PDB entry 7TK8 | electron microscopy, 4.70 A resolution (low resolution: residue-level contacts below are approximate; hydrogen-bond / salt-bridge calls are withheld) | chains V and W of the 27 polymer chains in the assembly

# Chain V
Name: ATP synthase subunit d
From: Saccharomyces cerevisiae
UniProtKB: P30902 (ATP7_YEAST); residues 1-173 here correspond to UniProt positions 2-174 (UniProt number = residue number + 1)
Sequence (173 residues; each row starts with the number of its first residue):
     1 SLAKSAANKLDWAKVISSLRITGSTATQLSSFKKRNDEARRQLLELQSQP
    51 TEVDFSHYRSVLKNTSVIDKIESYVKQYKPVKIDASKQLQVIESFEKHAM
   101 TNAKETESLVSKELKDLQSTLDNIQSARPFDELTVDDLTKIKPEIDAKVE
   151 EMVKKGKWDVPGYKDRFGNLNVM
Disordered / not traced: 1-2
Swiss-Prot annotation at these positions:
  - modified residue: Ser-1 (N-acetylserine)

# Chain W
Name: ATP synthase subunit f
From: Saccharomyces cerevisiae
UniProtKB: Q06405 (ATPK_YEAST); residues 1-95 here correspond to UniProt positions 7-101 (UniProt number = residue number + 6)
Sequence (95 residues; each row starts with the number of its first residue):
     1 VSTLIPPKVVSSKNIGSAPNAKRIANVVHFYKSLPQGPAPAIKANTRLAR
    51 YKAKYFDGDNASGKPLWHFALGIIAFGYSMEYYFHLRHHKGAEEH
Disordered / not traced: 86-95

# Chain V / chain W interface
Pairs across the interface - 17 pairs, chain V then chain W:
  Ala-26(V) with Leu-4(W)
  Ser-30(V) with Ser-2(W)
  Asn-102(V) with Lys-8(W)
  Ala-103(V) with Lys-8(W)
  Asn-123(V) with Phe-30(W); Tyr-31(W)
  Ser-126(V) with Ser-33(W)
  Ala-127(V) with Ser-33(W)
  Arg-128(V) with Leu-34(W); Pro-35(W); Gln-36(W)
  Pro-129(V) with Leu-34(W); Gln-36(W)
  Phe-130(V) with Gln-36(W)
  Asp-131(V) with Gln-36(W)
  Glu-132(V) with Gln-36(W); Gly-37(W)
Other interface residues (no listed pair), chain V (15 interface residues in all): Thr-27, Ala-99, Leu-133

# Summary
The interface between chain V and chain W involves 15 residues on one side and 10 on the other.
Here chain V is ATP synthase subunit d and chain W is ATP synthase subunit f, both from Saccharomyces
cerevisiae. Entry 7TK8 (Yeast ATP synthase State 1catalytic(c) with 10 mM ATP backbone model) was determined
by electron microscopy together with 7TJS, 7TJT, 7TJU, 7TJV, 7TJW, 7TJX and 30 further entries from the same
study.
